Entry 4PY8 (X-ray diffraction, 2.91 A resolution); this record covers chains I and J of the 4 polymer chains in the assembly.

# Chain I
Molecule: antibody 3.1 heavy chain
From: Homo sapiens
Notes: fragment: Fab; antibody fragment or engineered binder
Sequence (219 residues; each row starts with the number of its first residue):
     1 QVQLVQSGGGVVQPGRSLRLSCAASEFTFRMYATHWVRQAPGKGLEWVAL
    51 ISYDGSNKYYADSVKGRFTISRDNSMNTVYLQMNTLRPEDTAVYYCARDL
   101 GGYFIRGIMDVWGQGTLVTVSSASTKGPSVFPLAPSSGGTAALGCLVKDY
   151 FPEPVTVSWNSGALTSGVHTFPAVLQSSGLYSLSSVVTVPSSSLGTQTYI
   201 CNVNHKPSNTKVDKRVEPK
Disulfide bonds: Cys-22/Cys-96

# Chain J
Molecule: antibody 3.1 light chain
From: Homo sapiens
Notes: fragment: Fab; antibody fragment or engineered binder
Sequence (214 residues; row label = number of the first residue in the row):
     1 ELQMTQSPSSVSASVGDRVTITCRASQGISSWLAWYQQKPGKAPKLLIYA
    51 ASSLQSGVPSRFSGSGSGTDFTLTISSLQPEDFATYYCQQANSFPLTFGG
   101 GTKVEIKRTVAAPSVFIFPPSDEQLKSGTASVVCLLNNFYPREAKVQWKV
   151 DNALQSGNSQESVTEQDSKDSTYSLSSTLTLSKADYEKHKVYACEVTHQG
   201 LSSPVTKSFNRGEC
Disordered / not traced: 213-214
Disulfide bonds: Cys-23/Cys-88, Cys-134/Cys-194
Ligand contacts:
  - malonate ion (MLI), molecule 1: Trp-32, Leu-33, Tyr-49, Ala-50, Ala-91
  - malonate ion (MLI), molecule 2: Trp-32, Ala-91, Asn-92, Phe-94

# Chain I / chain J interface
Residue-residue contacts - 58 pairs, chain I then chain J:
  His-35(I) / Leu-96(J)
  Gln-39(I) / Gln-38(J)  hydrogen bond
  Gln-39(I) / Tyr-87(J)  hydrogen bond
  Lys-43(I) / Tyr-87(J)
  Gly-44(I) / Tyr-87(J)
  Leu-45(I) / Gln-38(J)
  Leu-45(I) / Pro-44(J)  hydrophobic
  Leu-45(I) / Tyr-87(J)  hydrophobic
  Leu-45(I) / Phe-98(J)
  Trp-47(I) / Phe-94(J)  hydrophobic
  Trp-47(I) / Pro-95(J)  hydrophobic
  Trp-47(I) / Leu-96(J)
  Asp-62(I) / Pro-95(J)
  Tyr-95(I) / Lys-42(J)  hydrogen bond (side chain-backbone)
  Tyr-95(I) / Ala-43(J)  hydrophobic
  Leu-100(I) / Tyr-49(J)  hydrophobic
  Ile-105(I) / Phe-94(J)  hydrophobic
  Arg-106(I) / Tyr-49(J)
  Arg-106(I) / Ala-91(J)
  Gly-107(I) / Gln-89(J)  hydrogen bond (backbone-side chain)
  Gly-107(I) / Ala-91(J)
  Gly-107(I) / Leu-96(J)
  Ile-108(I) / Ala-34(J)  hydrophobic
  Ile-108(I) / Tyr-36(J)
  Ile-108(I) / Tyr-49(J)  hydrophobic
  Met-109(I) / Tyr-36(J)  hydrogen bond (backbone-side chain)
  Met-109(I) / Leu-46(J)
  Met-109(I) / Gln-89(J)
  Met-109(I) / Phe-98(J)  hydrophobic
  Asp-110(I) / Leu-46(J)
  Asp-110(I) / Gln-55(J)
  Trp-112(I) / Ala-43(J)  hydrophobic
  Trp-112(I) / Pro-44(J)
  Gly-113(I) / Ala-43(J)
  Phe-131(I) / Ser-121(J)
  Phe-131(I) / Gln-124(J)
  Pro-132(I) / Ser-121(J)
  Leu-133(I) / Phe-118(J)
  Ala-134(I) / Phe-118(J)
  Ala-142(I) / Phe-116(J)  hydrophobic
  Ala-142(I) / Phe-118(J)
  Lys-148(I) / Thr-129(J)
  Lys-148(I) / Ser-131(J)
  Lys-148(I) / Thr-180(J)
  His-169(I) / Asn-137(J)
  His-169(I) / Asn-138(J)  hydrogen bond
  His-169(I) / Ser-174(J)
  Phe-171(I) / Leu-135(J)  hydrophobic
  Phe-171(I) / Ser-162(J)
  Phe-171(I) / Thr-164(J)
  Phe-171(I) / Ser-174(J)
  Phe-171(I) / Leu-175(J)
  Phe-171(I) / Ser-176(J)
  Pro-172(I) / Ser-162(J)  hydrogen bond (backbone-side chain)
  Pro-172(I) / Val-163(J)
  Val-174(I) / Gln-160(J)
  Val-174(I) / Ser-162(J)
  Thr-188(I) / Asn-137(J)
Interface residues without a listed pair, chain I (41 interface residues in all): Val-37, Leu-50, Tyr-59, Tyr-60, Ala-61, Pro-135, Ser-137, Ala-141, Leu-143, Leu-146, Thr-170, Val-186, Lys-214
Interface residues without a listed pair, chain J (36 interface residues in all): Glu-123, Val-133, Asp-167

# Summary
The interface between chain I and chain J involves 41 residues on one side and 36 on the other; the contacts
include 7 hydrogen bonds. Among the polar pairs are Gln-39(I)/Gln-38(J), Gln-39(I)/Tyr-87(J) and
Tyr-95(I)/Lys-42(J). Malonate ion is bound between chain I and chain J.
Here chain I is antibody 3.1 heavy chain and chain J is antibody 3.1 light chain, both from Homo sapiens.
Entry 4PY8 (Crystal structure of Fab 3.1 in complex with the 1918 influenza virus hemagglutinin) was
determined by X-ray diffraction together with 4PY7 from the same study.
